PDB entry 6CNJ | electron microscopy, 3.70 A resolution | chains J and K of the 11 polymer chains in the assembly

Chain J:
Molecule: IgG1 Kappa Light Chain
Source organism: Mus musculus
Amino-acid sequence (238 residues; each row starts with the number of its first residue; numbers below 1 keep their minus sign (Met-18 is residue -18)):
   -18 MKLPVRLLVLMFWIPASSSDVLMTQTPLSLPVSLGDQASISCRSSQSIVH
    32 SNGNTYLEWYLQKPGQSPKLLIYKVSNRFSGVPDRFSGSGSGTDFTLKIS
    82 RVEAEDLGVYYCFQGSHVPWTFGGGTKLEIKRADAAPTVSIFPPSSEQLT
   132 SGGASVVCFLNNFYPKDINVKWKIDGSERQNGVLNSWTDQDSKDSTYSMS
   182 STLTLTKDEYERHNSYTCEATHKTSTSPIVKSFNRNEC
Unresolved in the structure: -18 to 0, 219
Disulfides: Cys23-Cys93, Cys139-Cys199

Chain K:
Molecule: IgG1 Heavy Chain
Source organism: Mus musculus
Amino-acid sequence (462 residues; row label = number of the first residue in the row; numbers below 1 keep their minus sign (Met-17 is residue -17)):
   -17 MEWTWVFLFLLSVTAGVHSQVQLQQSGAEVMKPGASVKISCKGTGYTFSS
    33 YWIEWVKQRPGHGLERIGEILPGSGSTNYNEKFRGKATFTADKSSKTAYM
    83 QLSSLTSEDSAVYYCARYLPYYYAMDYWGQGTSVTVSSAKTTPPSVYPLA
   133 PGSAAQTNSMVTLGCLVKGYFPEPVTVTWNSGSLSSGVHTFPAVLQSDLY
   183 TLSSSVTVPSSTWPSETVTCNVAHPASSTKVDKKIVPRDCGCKPCICTVP
   233 EVSSVFIFPPKPKDVLTITLTPKVTCVVVDISKDDPEVQFSWFVDDVEVH
   283 TAQTQPREEQFNSTFRSVSELPIMHQDWLNGKEFKCRVNSAAFPAPIEKT
   333 ISKTKGRPKAPQVYTIPPPKEQMAKDKVSLTCMITDFFPEDITVEWQWNG
   383 QPAENYKNTQPIMDTDGSYFVYSKLNVQKSNWEAGNTFTCSVLHEGLHNH
   433 HTEKSLSHSPGK
Unresolved in the structure: -17 to 2, 221-444
Disulfides: Cys147-Cys202

Interface between chain J and chain K:
Residue-residue contacts (63):
  Asp1(J) - Asn62(K)
  Asp1(J) - Glu63(K)
  His31(J) - Tyr103(K)
  Tyr37(J) - Tyr103(K)  hydrogen bond (side chain-backbone)
  Tyr41(J) - Met107(K)
  Gln43(J) - Gln40(K)  hydrogen bond
  Ser48(J) - Gly111(K)  hydrogen bond (side chain-backbone)
  Pro49(J) - Tyr96(K)
  Pro49(J) - Trp110(K)  hydrogen bond (backbone-side chain)
  Leu51(J) - Met107(K)
  Tyr92(J) - Leu46(K)  hydrophobic
  Phe94(J) - Arg48(K)
  Phe94(J) - Tyr100(K)
  Ser97(J) - Tyr103(K)
  Trp101(J) - Arg48(K)  hydrogen bond (backbone-side chain)
  Trp101(J) - Glu51(K)
  Trp101(J) - Tyr100(K)
  Trp101(J) - Pro102(K)  hydrophobic
  Thr102(J) - Arg48(K)
  Phe103(J) - Val38(K)  hydrophobic
  Phe103(J) - Leu46(K)  hydrophobic
  Phe103(J) - Arg48(K)
  Ser121(J) - Thr144(K)  hydrogen bond
  Phe123(J) - Leu131(K)  hydrophobic
  Phe123(J) - Ala132(K)
  Phe123(J) - Pro133(K)  hydrophobic
  Phe123(J) - Thr144(K)
  Phe123(J) - Leu145(K)
  Phe123(J) - Gly146(K)
  Pro124(J) - Ala132(K)
  Pro124(J) - Pro133(K)
  Pro124(J) - Gly134(K)
  Pro125(J) - Arg220(K)  hydrogen bond (backbone-side chain)
  Ser126(J) - Pro130(K)  hydrogen bond (side chain-backbone)
  Ser126(J) - Arg220(K)
  Glu128(J) - Tyr129(K)
  Glu128(J) - Pro130(K)
  Gln129(J) - Tyr129(K)
  Gln129(J) - Lys150(K)
  Ser132(J) - Tyr129(K)  hydrogen bond
  Ser136(J) - Leu148(K)
  Ser136(J) - Lys150(K)
  Val138(J) - Leu131(K)  hydrophobic
  Phe140(J) - Phe173(K)  hydrophobic
  Phe140(J) - Ser185(K)
  Phe140(J) - Ser187(K)
  Asn142(J) - His171(K)
  Asn142(J) - Ser187(K)  hydrogen bond
  Leu165(J) - Val176(K)  hydrophobic
  Leu165(J) - Leu177(K)
  Leu165(J) - Gln178(K)
  Ser167(J) - Phe173(K)
  Ser167(J) - Pro174(K)
  Trp168(J) - Pro174(K)
  Thr169(J) - Thr172(K)
  Thr169(J) - Phe173(K)
  Thr169(J) - Pro174(K)
  Ser179(J) - His171(K)  hydrogen bond
  Met180(J) - Phe173(K)
  Ser181(J) - Phe173(K)
  Ser181(J) - Ser185(K)
  Thr185(J) - Gln178(K)
  Glu218(J) - Ser135(K)  hydrogen bond
Other interface residues (no listed pair), chain J (46 interface residues in all): Glu39, Gln47, Val99, Pro100, Gly104, Gly105, Thr119, Ile122, Ser127, Asn143, Thr183
Other interface residues (no listed pair), chain K (44 interface residues in all): Gly45, Glu47, Asn60, Ala106, Gln112, Ala136, Ser186, Lys215

Overview:
46 residues of chain J and 44 residues of chain K are in contact, with 12 hydrogen bonds. Polar pairs include
Tyr37(J)-Tyr103(K), Gln43(J)-Gln40(K) and Ser48(J)-Gly111(K).
Chain J is IgG1 Kappa Light Chain and chain K is IgG1 Heavy Chain, both from Mus musculus; the structure,
Structure of the 2alpha3beta stiochiometry of the human Alpha4Beta2 nicotinic receptor, was determined by
electron microscopy together with 6CNK from the same study.
